4GDL - chains A and B of the 3 polymer chains in the assembly; structure by X-ray diffraction, 2.88 A resolution.

== Chain A ==
Name: Ubiquitin-like protein ATG12
Organism: Homo sapiens
Reference sequence: O94817 (ATG12_HUMAN); residue numbers follow UniProt; this construct covers 52-140
Amino-acid sequence (91 residues; numbered 50 to 140; the number before each row is that of its first residue):
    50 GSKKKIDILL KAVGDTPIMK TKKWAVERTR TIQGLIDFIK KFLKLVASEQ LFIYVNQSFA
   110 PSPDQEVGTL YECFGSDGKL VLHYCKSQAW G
Disordered / not traced: 50-52
Sequence notes: expression tag (50-51)
Reported in the primary citation:
  - mutagenesis - S107W, D113V, C122W: decreased catalytic activity
  - mutagenesis - F108A, F108D, F108R, F123D: abolished expression
  - mutagenesis - K54D, V62R, G63D, K72D, W73A, A138R, W139F, W139Y: abolished catalytic activity
  - mutagenesis - K54D, K72D, W73A: decreased binding to ATG3
  - mutagenesis - G63D: unchanged binding to ATG3

== Chain B ==
Name: Autophagy protein 5
Organism: Homo sapiens
Reference sequence: Q9H1Y0 (ATG5_HUMAN); residue numbers follow UniProt; this construct covers 1-275
Amino-acid sequence (275 residues; row label = number of the first residue in the row):
     1 MTDDKDVLRD VWFGRIPTCF TLYQDEITER EAEPYYLLLP RVSYLTLVTD KVKKHFQKVM
    61 RQEDISEIWF EYEGTPLKWH YPIGLLFDLL ASSSALPWNI TVHFKSFPEK DLLHCPSKDA
   121 IEAHFMSCMK EADALKHKSQ VINEMQKKDH KQLWMGLQND RFDQFWAINR KLMEYPAEEN
   181 GFRYIPFRIY QTTTERPFIQ KLFRPVAADG QLHTLGDLLK EVCPSAIDPE DGEKKNQVMI
   241 HGIEPMLETP LQWLSEHLSY PDNFLHISII PQPTD
Disordered / not traced: 1-2, 228-234, 275
Metal / ion sites: Na+: Ala95, Pro97, Asn99
Reported in the primary citation:
  - mutagenesis - H80A, H80L, L113A, S127L, A134E, L135R, K138A, K138A/Q146A, K138D, K138I, Q140A, N143A, M145D, Q146A, D149V, H150S, I168D, K171D, Q200W: decreased catalytic activity
  - mutagenesis - E131A, E131G: unchanged catalytic activity
  - mutagenesis - E131F: decreased expression

== How chain A and chain B interact ==
Residue-residue contacts - 24 pairs, chain A then chain B:
  Ser107(A) with Lys130(B); Ser139(B), hydrogen bond; Asn143(B), hydrogen bond
  Phe108(A) with Ser127(B); Lys130(B); Glu131(B); Ala134(B), hydrophobic
  Ala109(A) with Ser127(B), hydrogen bond (backbone-side chain)
  Ser111(A) with His124(B), hydrogen bond
  Pro112(A) with Leu113(B), hydrophobic
  Asp113(A) with His80(B), salt bridge
  Gln114(A) with Glu131(B), hydrogen bond; Arg188(B)
  Glu115(A) with Pro197(B)
  Thr118(A) with Gln200(B)
  Glu121(A) with Lys201(B); Leu202(B)
  Cys122(A) with Gln200(B), hydrogen bond (side chain-backbone); Leu202(B)
  Phe123(A) with Glu131(B); Ala134(B), hydrophobic; Leu135(B), hydrophobic
  Trp139(A) with Lys130(B)
  Gly140(A) with Lys130(B), covalent bond
Also at the interface, not in a pair above, chain A (15 interface residues in all): Leu119
Also at the interface, not in a pair above, chain B (18 interface residues in all): Tyr81, Arg196, Phe198

== Summary ==
15 residues of chain A face 18 of chain B across their interface, with 1 covalent bond, 6 hydrogen bonds and 1
salt bridge. Polar contacts include Asp113(A)-His80(B), Ser107(A)-Ser139(B) and Ser107(A)-Asn143(B). The paper
reports that H80A, H80L and L113A of chain B, among others, reduce catalytic activity; K54D, V62R and G63D of
chain A, among others, abolish catalytic activity; 37 substitutions were tested in all.
Here chain A is Ubiquitin-like protein ATG12 and chain B is Autophagy protein 5, both from Homo sapiens. Entry
4GDL (Crystal Structure of Human Atg12~Atg5 Conjugate in Complex with an N-terminal Fragment of Atg16L1) was
determined by X-ray diffraction together with 4GDK from the same study.
